PDB entry 7VBU | X-ray diffraction, 1.89 A resolution | chain A

# Chain A
Molecule: [Pyruvate dehydrogenase (acetyl-transferring)] kinase isozyme 2, mitochondrial
Organism: Homo sapiens
Notes: EC 2.7.11.2
UniProtKB: Q15119 (PDK2_HUMAN); residue numbers follow UniProt; this construct covers 16-407
Chain sequence (394 residues; each row starts with the number of its first residue):
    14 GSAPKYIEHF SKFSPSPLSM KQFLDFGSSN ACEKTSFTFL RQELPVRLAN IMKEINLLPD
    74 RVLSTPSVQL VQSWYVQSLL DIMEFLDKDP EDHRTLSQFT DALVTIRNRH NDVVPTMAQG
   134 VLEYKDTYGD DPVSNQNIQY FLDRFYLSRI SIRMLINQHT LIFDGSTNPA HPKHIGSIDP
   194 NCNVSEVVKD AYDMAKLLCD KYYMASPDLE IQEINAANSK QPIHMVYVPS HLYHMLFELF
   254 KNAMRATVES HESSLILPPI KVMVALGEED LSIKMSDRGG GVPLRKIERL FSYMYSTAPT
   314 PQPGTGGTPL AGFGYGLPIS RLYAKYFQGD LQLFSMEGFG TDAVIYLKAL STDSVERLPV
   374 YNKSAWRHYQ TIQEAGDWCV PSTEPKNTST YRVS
Disordered / not traced: 179-185, 313-326, 375-407
Differences from the reference sequence: expression tag (14-15)
Small-molecule neighbours: 6I4 (8-cyclopropyl-2-methyl-9H-pyrido[2,3-b]indole): L252, N255, A256, A259, M288, D290, G292, G294, V295, L303, L330, L346, T354, D355, A356
UniProt features mapped onto this chain:
  - binding site (ATP): E251 to R258, D290, S309, T310, G325 to L330
  - modified residue: Y215 (Phosphotyrosine), Y216 (Phosphotyrosine), K376 (N6-succinyllysine)

# Summary
Ligands of chain A: compound 6I4. Curated annotation (UniProt) lists 17 ATP-binding residues.
Chain A is [Pyruvate dehydrogenase (acetyl-transferring)] kinase isozyme 2, mitochondrial (Homo sapiens); the
structure, Crystal structure of human pyruvate dehydrogenase kinase 2 in complex with compound 5, was
determined by X-ray diffraction, deposited together with 7VBX.
